PDB entry 9GU1 | electron microscopy, 2.48 A resolution | chains D and J of the 11 polymer chains in the assembly

[Chain D]
Name: Acetylcholine receptor subunit delta
Organism: Homo sapiens
UniProtKB: Q07001 (ACHD_HUMAN); residues 1-496 here correspond to UniProt positions 22-517 (UniProt number = residue number + 21)
Amino-acid sequence (496 residues; each row starts with the number of its first residue):
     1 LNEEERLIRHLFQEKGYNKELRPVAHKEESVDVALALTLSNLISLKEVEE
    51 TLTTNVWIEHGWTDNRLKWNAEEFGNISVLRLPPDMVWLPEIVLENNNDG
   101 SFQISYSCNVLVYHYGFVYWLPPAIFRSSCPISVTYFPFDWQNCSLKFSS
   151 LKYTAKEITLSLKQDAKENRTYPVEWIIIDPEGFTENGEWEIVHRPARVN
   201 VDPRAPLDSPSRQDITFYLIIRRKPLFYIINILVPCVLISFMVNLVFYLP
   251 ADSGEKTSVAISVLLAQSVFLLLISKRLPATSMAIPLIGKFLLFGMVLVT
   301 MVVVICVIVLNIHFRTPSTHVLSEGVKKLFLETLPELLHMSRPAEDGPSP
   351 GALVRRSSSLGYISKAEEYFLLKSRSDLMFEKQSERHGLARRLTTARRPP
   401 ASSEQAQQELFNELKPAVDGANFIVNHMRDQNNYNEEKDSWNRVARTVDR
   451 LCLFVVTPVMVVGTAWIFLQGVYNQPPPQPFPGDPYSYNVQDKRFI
Not modelled in the structure: 316-440
Swiss-Prot annotation at these positions:
  - modified residue: Tyr-369 (Phosphotyrosine)
  - glycosylation (N-linked (GlcNAc...) asparagine): Asn-76, Asn-143
Disulfide bonds: Cys-130/Cys-144
Glycans and other covalent adducts: N-acetylglucosamine (NAG) linked to Asn-76, Asn-143

[Chain J]
Name: Alpha-bungarotoxin
Organism: Bungarus multicinctus
UniProtKB: P60615 (3L21A_BUNMU); residues 1-74 here correspond to UniProt positions 22-95 (UniProt number = residue number + 21)
Amino-acid sequence (74 residues; row label = number of the first residue in the row):
     1 IVCHTTATSPISAVTCPPGENLCYRKMWCDAFCSSRGKVVELGCAATCPS
    51 KKPYEEVTCCSTDKCNPHPKQRPG
Not modelled in the structure: 74
Disulfide bonds: Cys-3/Cys-23, Cys-16/Cys-44, Cys-29/Cys-33, Cys-48/Cys-59, Cys-60/Cys-65

[Interface between chain D and chain J]
Residue-residue contacts (15; chain D residue first):
  Thr-38(D) / Ala-31(J)
  Trp-57(D) / Ala-31(J)  hydrophobic
  Trp-57(D) / Phe-32(J)  hydrophobic
  Glu-59(D) / Ser-34(J)  hydrogen bond
  Tyr-119(D) / Ser-35(J)
  Lys-163(D) / Ser-34(J)  hydrogen bond (side chain-backbone)
  Ile-178(D) / Ser-34(J)
  Asp-180(D) / Cys-29(J)
  Asp-180(D) / Asp-30(J)
  Asp-180(D) / Ala-31(J)  hydrogen bond (side chain-backbone)
  Pro-181(D) / Cys-29(J)
  Pro-181(D) / Tyr-54(J)
  Glu-182(D) / Trp-28(J)  hydrogen bond
  Glu-182(D) / Cys-29(J)
  Glu-182(D) / Tyr-54(J)
Interface residues without a listed pair, chain D (10 interface residues in all): Leu-121
From the paper, about this interface:
  - residue pairs: Ser-34(J)/Glu-59(D) (hydrogen bond)

[Overview]
10 residues of chain D face 8 of chain J across their interface, with 4 hydrogen bonds. Among the polar pairs
are Glu-59(D)/Ser-34(J), Lys-163(D)/Ser-34(J) and Asp-180(D)/Ala-31(J). The paper describes a hydrogen bond
between Ser-34(J) and Glu-59(D). Covalently linked N-acetylglucosamine: at Asn-76(D) and Asn-143(D).
Chain D is Acetylcholine receptor subunit delta (Homo sapiens) and chain J is Alpha-bungarotoxin (Bungarus
multicinctus); the structure, Human adult muscle nAChR in resting state in nanodisc with alpha-bungarotoxin,
was determined by electron microscopy, deposited together with 9GU0, 9GU2 and 9GU3.
